PDB entry 1GCT | X-ray diffraction, 1.60 A resolution | chains C and D of the 4 polymer chains in the assembly

Chain C:
Molecule: Gamma-chymotrypsin A
Organism: Bos taurus
Notes: EC 3.4.21.1
Reference sequence: P00766 (CTRA_BOVIN); numbering as in UniProt (aligned over 149-245)
Sequence (97 residues; numbered 149 to 245; the number before each row is that of its first residue):
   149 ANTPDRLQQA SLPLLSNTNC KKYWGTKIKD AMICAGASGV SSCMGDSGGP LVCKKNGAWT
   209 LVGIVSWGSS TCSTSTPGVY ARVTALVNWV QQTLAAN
Unresolved in the structure: 149-150
Disulfides: Cys168-Cys182, Cys191-Cys220
Swiss-Prot annotation at these positions:
  - active site: Ser195 (Charge relay system)

Chain D:
Molecule: Tetrapeptide adduct
Sequence (5 residues; row label = number of the first residue in the row; X marks 1 residue of unknown identity (built as UNK)):
   500 XPGAY

How chain C and chain D interact:
Pairs across the interface (19; chain C residue first):
  Trp172(C) with Pro501(D), hydrophobic
  Lys175(C) with Pro501(D)
  Ser189(C) with Tyr504(D)
  Ser190(C) with Tyr504(D)
  Cys191(C) with Tyr504(D)
  Met192(C) with Ala503(D); Tyr504(D)
  Gly193(C) with Tyr504(D), hydrogen bond (backbone-backbone)
  Ser195(C) with Tyr504(D), covalent bond
  Ser214(C) with Ala503(D); Tyr504(D), hydrogen bond (backbone-backbone)
  Trp215(C) with Gly502(D); Ala503(D), hydrophobic; Tyr504(D)
  Gly216(C) with Pro501(D); Gly502(D), hydrogen bond (backbone-backbone); Tyr504(D)
  Ser217(C) with Tyr504(D), hydrogen bond (backbone-side chain)
  Ser218(C) with Pro501(D)
Also at the interface, not in a pair above, chain C (16 interface residues in all): Asp194, Val213, Cys220

In short:
The interface between chain C and chain D involves 16 residues on one side and 4 on the other, with 1 covalent
bond and 4 hydrogen bonds. Among the polar pairs are Ser217(C)-Tyr504(D), Gly193(C)-Tyr504(D) and
Ser214(C)-Tyr504(D). UniProt lists active-site residue Ser195(C) on chain C.
Here chain C is Gamma-chymotrypsin A (Bos taurus) and chain D is Tetrapeptide adduct. Entry 1GCT (Is
gamma-chymotrypsin A tetrapeptide acyl-enzyme adduct of gamma-chymotrypsin?) was determined by X-ray
diffraction.
